Entry 6VN7 (electron microscopy, 3.20 A resolution); this record covers chains A and N of the 6 polymer chains in the assembly.

Chain A:
Protein: Guanine nucleotide-binding protein G(s) subunit alpha isoforms short
Source organism: Homo sapiens
UniProtKB: P63092 (GNAS2_HUMAN); numbering as in UniProt (aligned over 1-394)
Sequence (394 residues; each row starts with the number of its first residue):
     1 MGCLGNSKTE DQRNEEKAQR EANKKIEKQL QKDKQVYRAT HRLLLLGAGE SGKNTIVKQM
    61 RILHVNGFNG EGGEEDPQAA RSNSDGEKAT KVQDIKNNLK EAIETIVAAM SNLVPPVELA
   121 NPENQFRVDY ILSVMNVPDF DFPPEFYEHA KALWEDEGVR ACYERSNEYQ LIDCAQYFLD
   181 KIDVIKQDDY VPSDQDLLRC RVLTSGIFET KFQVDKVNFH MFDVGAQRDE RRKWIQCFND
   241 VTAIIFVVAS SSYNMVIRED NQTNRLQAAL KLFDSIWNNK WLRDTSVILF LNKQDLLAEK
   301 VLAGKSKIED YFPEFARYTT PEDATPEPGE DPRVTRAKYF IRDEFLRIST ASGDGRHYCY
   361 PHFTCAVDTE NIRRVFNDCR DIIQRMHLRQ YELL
Unresolved in the structure: 1-8, 63-203, 255-260
Construct notes: conflict Asn-54 (Ser in P63092), Asp-188 (Ala in P63092), Ala-226 (Gly in P63092), Ala-268 (Glu in P63092), Lys-271 (Asn in P63092), Asp-274 (Lys in P63092), Lys-280 (Arg in P63092), Asp-284 (Thr in P63092), Thr-285 (Ile in P63092)

Chain N:
Protein: Nanobody 35
Source organism: synthetic construct
Notes: antibody fragment or engineered binder
Sequence (134 residues; numbered 1 to 134; the number before each row is that of its first residue):
     1 QVQLQESGGG LVQPGGSLRL SCAASGFTFS NYKMNWVRQA PGKGLEWVSD ISQSGASISY
    61 TGSVKGRFTI SRDNAKNTLY LQMNSLKPED TAVYYCARCP APFTRDCFDV TSTTYAYRGQ
   121 GTQVTVSSHH HHHH
Unresolved in the structure: 129-134
Disulfides: Cys-22/Cys-96, Cys-99/Cys-107

Interface between chain A and chain N:
Contacting residue pairs - 26 pairs, chain A then chain N:
  Arg-228(A) / Thr-113(N)  hydrogen bond (side chain-backbone)
  Asp-229(A) / Thr-111(N)
  Glu-230(A) / Thr-111(N)
  Glu-230(A) / Thr-113(N)
  Arg-232(A) / Pro-100(N)
  Arg-232(A) / Phe-108(N)
  Arg-232(A) / Tyr-115(N)
  Gln-262(A) / Lys-43(N)
  Thr-263(A) / Leu-45(N)
  Thr-263(A) / Glu-46(N)
  Asn-264(A) / Glu-46(N)
  Gln-267(A) / Trp-47(N)
  Lys-271(A) / Trp-47(N)
  Lys-271(A) / Asp-50(N)  salt bridge
  Leu-272(A) / Phe-108(N)  hydrophobic
  Ser-275(A) / Asp-106(N)
  Ser-275(A) / Cys-107(N)  hydrogen bond (side chain-backbone)
  Ser-275(A) / Phe-108(N)
  Asn-279(A) / Asp-106(N)
  Lys-280(A) / Phe-103(N)  hydrogen bond (side chain-backbone)
  Arg-283(A) / Arg-105(N)
  Asp-310(A) / Ser-63(N)
  Tyr-311(A) / Gly-62(N)
  Tyr-311(A) / Ser-63(N)  hydrogen bond (backbone-backbone)
  Pro-313(A) / Gly-62(N)
  Glu-314(A) / Lys-65(N)  salt bridge
Also at the interface, not in a pair above, chain A (19 interface residues in all): Asn-278
Also at the interface, not in a pair above, chain N (23 interface residues in all): Gly-44, Thr-61, Lys-87, Thr-104, Ser-112, Thr-114

Overview:
The interface between chain A and chain N involves 19 residues on one side and 23 on the other, with 4
hydrogen bonds and 2 salt bridges. Polar pairs include Lys-271(A)/Asp-50(N), Glu-314(A)/Lys-65(N) and
Arg-228(A)/Thr-113(N).
Here chain A is Guanine nucleotide-binding protein G(s) subunit alpha isoforms short (Homo sapiens) and chain
N is Nanobody 35 (synthetic construct). Entry 6VN7 (Cryo-EM structure of an activated VIP1 receptor-G protein
complex) was determined by electron microscopy.
